6OET - chains A and C of the 10 polymer chains in the assembly; structure by electron microscopy, 3.40 A resolution.

== Chain A (and C) ==
Protein: V(D)J recombination-activating protein 1
Organism: Mus musculus
Notes: EC 3.1.-.-, 2.3.2.27; chain C of this document is another copy of the same molecule, construct and numbering; everything in this record applies to it too
UniProtKB: P15919 (RAG1_MOUSE); residue numbers follow UniProt; this construct covers 1-1040
Amino-acid sequence (1040 residues; row label = number of the first residue in the row):
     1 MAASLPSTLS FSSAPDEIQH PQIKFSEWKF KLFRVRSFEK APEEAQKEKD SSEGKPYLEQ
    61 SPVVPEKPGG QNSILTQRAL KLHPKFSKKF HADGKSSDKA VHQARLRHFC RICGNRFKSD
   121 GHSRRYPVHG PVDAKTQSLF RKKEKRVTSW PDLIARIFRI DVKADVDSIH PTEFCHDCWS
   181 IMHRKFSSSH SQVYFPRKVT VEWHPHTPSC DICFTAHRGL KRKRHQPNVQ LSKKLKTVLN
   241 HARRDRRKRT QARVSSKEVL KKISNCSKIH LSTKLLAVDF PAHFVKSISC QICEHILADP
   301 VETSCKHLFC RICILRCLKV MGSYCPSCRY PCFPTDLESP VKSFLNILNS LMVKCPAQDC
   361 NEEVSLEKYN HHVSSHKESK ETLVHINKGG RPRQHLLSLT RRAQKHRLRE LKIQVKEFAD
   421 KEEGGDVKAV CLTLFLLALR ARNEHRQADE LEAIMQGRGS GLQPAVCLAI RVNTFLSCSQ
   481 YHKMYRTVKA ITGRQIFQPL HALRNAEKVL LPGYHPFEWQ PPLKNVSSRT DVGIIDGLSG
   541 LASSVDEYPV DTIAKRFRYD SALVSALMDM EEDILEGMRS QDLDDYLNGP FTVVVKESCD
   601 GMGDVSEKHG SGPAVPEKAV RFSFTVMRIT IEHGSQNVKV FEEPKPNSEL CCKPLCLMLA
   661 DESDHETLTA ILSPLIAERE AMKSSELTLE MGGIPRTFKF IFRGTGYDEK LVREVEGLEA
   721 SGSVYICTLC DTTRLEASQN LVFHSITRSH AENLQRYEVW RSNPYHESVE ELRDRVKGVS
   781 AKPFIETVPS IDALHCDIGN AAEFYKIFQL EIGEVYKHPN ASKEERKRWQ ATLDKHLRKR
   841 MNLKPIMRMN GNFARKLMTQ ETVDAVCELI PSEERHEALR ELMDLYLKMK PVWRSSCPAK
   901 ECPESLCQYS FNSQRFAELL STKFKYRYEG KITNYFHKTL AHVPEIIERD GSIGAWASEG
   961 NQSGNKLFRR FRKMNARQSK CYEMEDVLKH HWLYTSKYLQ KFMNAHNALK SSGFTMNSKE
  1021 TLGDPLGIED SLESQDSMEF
Unresolved in the structure: 1-390, 1009-1040 (chain C: 1-384, 1008-1040)
Sequence notes: engineered mutation Gln962 (Glu in P15919)
Ion coordination: Ca2+: Asp600, Gly601 (shared with 1 residue of chain F); Zn2+: Cys727, Cys730, His937, His942
Curated features (UniProtKB/Swiss-Prot):
  - zinc finger: Cys290 to Arg329 (RING-type), Leu351 to Lys380 (RAG1-type)
  - DNA-binding region: Gly389 to Gln456 (NBD)
  - binding site (Zn(2+)): Cys266, His270, Cys290, Cys293, His295, Cys305, His307, Cys310, Cys313, Cys325, Cys328, Cys355, Cys360, His372, His376
  - binding site (a divalent metal cation): Asp600, Asp708
  - site: Trp893 (Essential for DNA hairpin formation, participates in base-stacking interactions near the cleavage site)
  - cross-link: Lys233 (Glycyl lysine isopeptide (Lys-Gly) (interchain with G-Cter in ubiquitin))
  - mutagenesis: Lys233 (K233M: Abolishes autoubiquitination), His307 (H307A: Displays lower E3 ligase activity and affects the joining step of V(D)J recombination), Cys325 (C325G: Loss of E3 ligase activity and affects the joining step of V(D)J recombination), Arg391 (R391A: Defects in converting nicked products to hairpins; R391L: Impairs DNA-binding and hairpin formation while maintaining some nicking activity), Arg393 (R393A: Impairs DNA-binding and hairpin formation while maintaining some nicking activity), Arg401 (R401A: Allows robust hairpin activity), Arg402 (R402A: Defects in converting nicked products to hairpins), Lys405 (K405A: Reduced hairpin activity), His406 (H406A: Allows robust hairpin activity), Arg407 (R407A: Impairs DNA-binding and reduces hairpin formation without affecting nicking activity), Asn443 (N443A: Impairs DNA-binding; when associated with A-445), His445 (H445A: Impairs DNA-binding; when associated with A-443), 22 further mutagenesis entries in UniProt
What the authors report for this chain:
  - mutagenesis - E962Q: abolished catalytic activity (disintegration reaction) (citing earlier work)
  - mutagenesis - R848A (2 fold): increased catalytic activity on disintegration
  - mutagenesis - R848A (3 fold): increased catalytic activity (strand-transfer reaction)

== How chain A and chain C interact ==
Residue-residue contacts (117):
  Leu396(A) - Glu423(C)
  Leu396(A) - Ala429(C)  hydrophobic
  Leu396(A) - Thr433(C)
  Arg401(A) - Arg440(C)
  Gln404(A) - Thr433(C)
  Gln404(A) - Leu437(C)
  Arg407(A) - Phe418(C)
  Arg407(A) - Glu422(C)  salt bridge
  Arg407(A) - Glu423(C)  salt bridge
  Leu408(A) - Thr433(C)
  Leu408(A) - Leu437(C)  hydrophobic
  Glu410(A) - Phe418(C)
  Leu411(A) - Val415(C)  hydrophobic
  Leu411(A) - Phe418(C)  hydrophobic
  Leu411(A) - Leu434(C)  hydrophobic
  Gln414(A) - Leu411(C)
  Gln414(A) - Gln414(C)
  Gln414(A) - Phe418(C)
  Val415(A) - Leu411(C)  hydrophobic
  Val415(A) - Leu434(C)  hydrophobic
  Phe418(A) - Arg407(C)
  Phe418(A) - Leu408(C)  hydrophobic
  Phe418(A) - Glu410(C)
  Phe418(A) - Leu411(C)  hydrophobic
  Glu422(A) - Arg393(C)  salt bridge
  Glu422(A) - Arg407(C)  hydrogen bond (backbone-side chain)
  Glu423(A) - Gln394(C)
  Glu423(A) - Leu396(C)
  Glu423(A) - Arg407(C)  salt bridge
  Asp426(A) - His395(C)  salt bridge
  Lys428(A) - Phe435(C)
  Lys428(A) - Arg442(C)
  Ala429(A) - Leu397(C)  hydrophobic
  Val430(A) - Leu396(C)  hydrophobic
  Cys431(A) - Cys431(C)  hydrogen bond (side chain-backbone)
  Cys431(A) - Leu434(C)
  Cys431(A) - Phe435(C)  hydrogen bond (side chain-backbone)
  Leu432(A) - Leu397(C)  hydrophobic
  Leu432(A) - Phe435(C)  hydrophobic
  Thr433(A) - Leu396(C)
  Thr433(A) - Gln404(C)  hydrogen bond
  Leu434(A) - Leu408(C)  hydrophobic
  Leu434(A) - Leu411(C)  hydrophobic
  Leu434(A) - Val415(C)  hydrophobic
  Leu434(A) - Cys431(C)  hydrophobic
  Phe435(A) - Lys428(C)
  Phe435(A) - Cys431(C)  hydrogen bond (backbone-side chain)
  Phe435(A) - Leu432(C)  hydrophobic
  Leu437(A) - Arg401(C)
  Leu437(A) - Gln404(C)
  Leu437(A) - Lys412(C)
  Leu439(A) - Lys428(C)
  Arg440(A) - Arg401(C)
  Arg442(A) - Lys428(C)
  Glu444(A) - Lys428(C)
  Glu450(A) - Ile454(C)
  Glu450(A) - Ser460(C)
  Glu450(A) - Arg494(C)  salt bridge
  Leu451(A) - Phe435(C)  hydrophobic
  Leu451(A) - Leu451(C)  hydrophobic
  Leu451(A) - Met455(C)  hydrophobic
  Ala453(A) - Arg494(C)
  Ile454(A) - Gln447(C)
  Ile454(A) - Glu450(C)
  Ile454(A) - Leu451(C)  hydrophobic
  Ile454(A) - Ile454(C)  hydrophobic
  Met455(A) - Leu451(C)  hydrophobic
  Arg458(A) - Arg494(C)
  Gly459(A) - Thr492(C)
  Gly459(A) - Arg494(C)
  Ser460(A) - Arg494(C)
  Leu462(A) - Ile491(C)  hydrophobic
  Leu462(A) - Thr492(C)
  Val466(A) - Ile491(C)  hydrophobic
  Ile470(A) - Thr487(C)
  Ile470(A) - Val488(C)  hydrophobic
  Asn473(A) - Gln480(C)
  Asn473(A) - Lys483(C)  hydrogen bond (backbone-side chain)
  Thr474(A) - Gln480(C)
  Gln480(A) - Asn473(C)
  Gln480(A) - Thr474(C)
  Lys483(A) - Asn473(C)
  Met484(A) - Met484(C)  hydrophobic
  Arg486(A) - Met1003(C)
  Arg486(A) - His1006(C)  hydrogen bond
  Thr487(A) - Phe1002(C)
  Thr487(A) - Met1003(C)  hydrogen bond
  Val488(A) - Ile470(C)  hydrophobic
  Ala490(A) - Ala1005(C)  hydrophobic
  Ile491(A) - Val466(C)  hydrophobic
  Thr492(A) - Arg458(C)
  Thr492(A) - Gly459(C)
  Thr492(A) - Leu462(C)
  Arg494(A) - Gly459(C)  hydrogen bond (side chain-backbone)
  Arg494(A) - Ser460(C)
  Phe497(A) - Phe497(C)  hydrophobic
  Glu607(A) - Arg838(C)  salt bridge
  Glu607(A) - Lys844(C)  hydrogen bond (backbone-side chain)
  Lys608(A) - Lys844(C)
  His609(A) - Asn842(C)
  His609(A) - Leu843(C)
  His609(A) - Lys844(C)  hydrogen bond (side chain-backbone)
  Gly610(A) - Asn842(C)  hydrogen bond (backbone-backbone)
  Ser611(A) - Asn842(C)  hydrogen bond (backbone-side chain)
  Ala614(A) - Arg838(C)
  Arg838(A) - Glu607(C)  salt bridge
  Arg838(A) - Ala614(C)
  Asn842(A) - His609(C)
  Asn842(A) - Gly610(C)  hydrogen bond (backbone-backbone)
  Asn842(A) - Ser611(C)
  Leu843(A) - His609(C)
  Lys844(A) - Glu607(C)  hydrogen bond (side chain-backbone)
  Lys844(A) - His609(C)  hydrogen bond
  Phe1002(A) - Thr487(C)  hydrogen bond (backbone-side chain)
  Met1003(A) - Thr487(C)
  His1006(A) - Arg486(C)  hydrogen bond
  His1006(A) - Ala490(C)
Interface residues without a listed pair, chain A (77 interface residues in all): Gln394, Leu397, His406, Ala438, Arg446, Gln447, Phe475, Leu476, Ile496, Pro613, Phe853, Arg970, Met974, Lys980
Interface residues without a listed pair, chain C (80 interface residues in all): Lys405, Asp426, Val427, Val430, Leu436, Leu439, Gly461, Phe475, Leu476, Gln495, Ile496, Gln498, Lys608, Phe853, Arg970, Met974

== Summary ==
Chain A and chain C form an interface of 77 and 80 residues respectively; the contacts include 18 hydrogen
bonds and 8 salt bridges. Among the polar pairs are Arg407(A)-Glu422(C), Arg407(A)-Glu423(C) and
Glu422(A)-Arg393(C). The paper reports that E962Q of chain A abolishes catalytic activity (disintegration
reaction); R848A of chain A increases catalytic activity on disintegration.
Both chains are V(D)J recombination-activating protein 1 (Mus musculus). Entry 6OET (Cryo-EM structure of
mouse RAG1/2 STC complex) was determined by electron microscopy (same publication as 6OES).
